PDB entry 1ZAI | X-ray diffraction, 1.76 A resolution | chains C and D of the 4 polymer chains in the assembly

# Chain C (and D)
Name: Fructose-bisphosphate aldolase A
From: Oryctolagus cuniculus
Notes: EC 4.1.2.13; chain D of this document is another copy of the same molecule, construct and numbering; everything in this record applies to it too
UniProtKB: P00883 (ALDOA_RABIT); numbering as in UniProt (aligned over 1-363)
Chain sequence (363 residues; numbered 1 to 363; the number before each row is that of its first residue):
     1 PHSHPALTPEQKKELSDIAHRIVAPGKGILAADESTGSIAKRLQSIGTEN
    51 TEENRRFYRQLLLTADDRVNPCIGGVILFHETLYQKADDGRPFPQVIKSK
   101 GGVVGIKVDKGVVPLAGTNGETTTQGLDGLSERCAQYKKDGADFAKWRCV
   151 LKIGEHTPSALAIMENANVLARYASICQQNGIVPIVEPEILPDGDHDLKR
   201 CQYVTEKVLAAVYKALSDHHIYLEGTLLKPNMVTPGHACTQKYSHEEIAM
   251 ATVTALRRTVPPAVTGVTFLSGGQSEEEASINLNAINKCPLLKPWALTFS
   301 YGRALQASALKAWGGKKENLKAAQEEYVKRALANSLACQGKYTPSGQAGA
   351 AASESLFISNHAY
Covalent attachments: 1,6-fructose diphosphate (linear form) (2FP) linked to K229
Small-molecule neighbours: 1,6-fructose diphosphate (linear form) (2FP): A31, D33, E34, S35, S38, I77, K107, K146, R148, E187, L270, S271, G272, S300, Y301, G302, R303

# How chain C and chain D interact
Residue-residue contacts - 53 pairs, chain C then chain D:
  H2(C) with H156(D)
  H4(C) with G117(D); T118(D); N119(D); H156(D)
  A6(C) with A116(D), hydrophobic; G117(D)
  V113(C) with R172(D)
  L115(C) with R172(D)
  A116(C) with S175(D); Q179(D); H220(D)
  G117(C) with H4(D); A6(D); H220(D)
  T118(C) with H4(D)
  N119(C) with H4(D)
  T123(C) with R172(D)
  Q125(C) with D128(D); G129(D), hydrogen bond (side chain-backbone)
  G126(C) with D128(D), hydrogen bond (backbone-side chain)
  L127(C) with Q125(D); D128(D), hydrogen bond (backbone-side chain)
  D128(C) with K110(D), salt bridge; Q125(D); G126(D), hydrogen bond (side chain-backbone); L127(D), hydrogen bond (side chain-backbone); D128(D), hydrogen bond (side chain-backbone)
  G129(C) with Q125(D), hydrogen bond (backbone-side chain)
  H156(C) with H2(D), hydrogen bond; H4(D), hydrogen bond
  L161(C) with D218(D); H219(D); H220(D)
  M164(C) with N168(D); H219(D)
  E165(C) with N168(D), hydrogen bond; R172(D)
  N168(C) with M164(D); E165(D), hydrogen bond; N168(D)
  R172(C) with V113(D); L115(D); T123(D); E165(D)
  S175(C) with A116(D)
  Q179(C) with A116(D)
  D218(C) with L161(D)
  H219(C) with L161(D); M164(D)
  H220(C) with A116(D); G117(D), hydrogen bond (side chain-backbone); L161(D)
Interface residues without a listed pair, chain C (27 interface residues in all): K110

# In short
The chain C/chain D interface involves 27 residues from each chain, with 12 hydrogen bonds and 1 salt bridge.
Polar contacts include D128(C)-K110(D), Q125(C)-G129(D) and G126(C)-D128(D). Covalently linked 1,6-fructose
diphosphate (linear form): at K229(C).
Chain C and chain D are both Fructose-bisphosphate aldolase A (Oryctolagus cuniculus); the structure,
Fructose-1,6-bisphosphate Schiff base intermediate in FBP aldolase from rabbit muscle, was determined by X-ray
diffraction together with 1ZAH, 1ZAJ and 1ZAL from the same study.
